Entry 8IY2 (X-ray diffraction, 2.76 A resolution); this record covers chain A.

== Chain A ==
Molecule: p26
Organism: Pseudomonas phage PaP2
Reference sequence: Q6PVL0 (Q6PVL0_9CAUD); residue numbers follow UniProt; this construct covers 2-93
Sequence (92 residues; row label = number of the first residue in the row):
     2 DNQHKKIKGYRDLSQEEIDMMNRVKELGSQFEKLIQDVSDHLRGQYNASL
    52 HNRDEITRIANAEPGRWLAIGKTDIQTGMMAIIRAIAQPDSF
Small-molecule neighbours:
  - 3'-amp (3AM; [(2R,3S,4R,5R)-5-(6-aminopurin-9-yl)-4-hydroxy-2-(hydroxymethyl)oxolan-3-yl] dihydrogen phosphate), molecule 1: Gln4, His5, Gly10, Tyr11, Arg12, Leu14, Met22, Lys26, Met81, Ile84, Arg85, Ala88, Pro90
  - 3'-amp (3AM), molecule 2: Gly66, Arg67, Ala70, Ile71, Thr74
  - 3'-amp (3AM), molecule 3: Gly66, Arg67, Ala70, Ile71, Thr74
  - 3'-amp (3AM), molecule 4: Gly66, Arg67, Ala70, Ile71, Thr74
  - 3'-amp (3AM), molecule 5: Gly66, Arg67, Ala70, Ile71, Thr74
  - 3'-amp / guanosine-3'-monophosphate: Gln4, His5, Gly10, Tyr11, Arg12, Leu14, Met22, Lys26, Met81, Ile84, Arg85, Ala88, Gln89, Pro90
  - guanosine-3'-monophosphate (3GP): Gln4, His5, Gly10, Tyr11, Arg12, Leu14, Met22, Lys26, Met81, Ile84, Arg85, Ala88, Gln89, Pro90
What the authors report for this chain:
  - mutagenesis - R67A, T74A: unchanged binding to 3',3'-cGAMP
  - mutagenesis - Y11A, K26A: decreased signaling in response to 2',3'-cGAMP
  - mutagenesis - T74A (KD of 291 nM): decreased binding to 3'-amp
  - mutagenesis - R67A: abolished binding to 3'-amp
  - mutagenesis - Y11A, K26A: unchanged binding to 3'-amp

== Summary ==
Chain A binds 5 copies of 3'-amp, guanosine-3'-monophosphate and 3'-amp / guanosine-3'-monophosphate. From the
paper: Y11A and K26A reduce signaling in response to 2',3'-cGAMP; T74A reduces binding to 3'-amp.
Chain A is p26 (Pseudomonas phage PaP2); the structure, Structure of Acb2 complexed with 3',3'-cGAMP and cAAA,
was determined by X-ray diffraction, deposited together with 8IXZ, 8IY0 and 8J8O.
